1UWC - chain A; structure by X-ray diffraction, 1.08 A resolution.

Chain A:
Molecule: Feruloyl esterase A
Organism: Aspergillus niger
Notes: EC 3.1.1.73
UniProt: O42807 (FAEA_ASPNG); residues 1-260 here correspond to UniProt positions 22-281 (UniProt number = residue number + 21)
Sequence (261 residues; each row starts with the number of its first residue):
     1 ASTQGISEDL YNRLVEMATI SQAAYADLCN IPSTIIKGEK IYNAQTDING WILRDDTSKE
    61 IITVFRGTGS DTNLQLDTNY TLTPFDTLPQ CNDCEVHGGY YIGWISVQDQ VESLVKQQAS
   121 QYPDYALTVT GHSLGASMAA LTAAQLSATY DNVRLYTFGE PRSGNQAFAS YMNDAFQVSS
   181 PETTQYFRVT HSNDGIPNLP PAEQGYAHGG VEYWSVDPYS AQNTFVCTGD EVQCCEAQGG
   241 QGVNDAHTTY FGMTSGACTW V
Differences from the reference sequence: conflict Glu203 (Asp224 in O42807), Gln204 (Glu225 in O42807)
Swiss-Prot annotation at these positions:
  - active site: Ser133 (Nucleophile), Asp194 (Charge relay system), His247 (Charge relay system)
  - binding site (substrate): Asp77, Tyr80, His247
  - glycosylation: Asn79 (N-linked (GlcNAc...) asparagine)
Disulfides: Cys29-Cys258, Cys91-Cys94, Cys227-Cys234
Covalently attached groups: N-acetylglucosamine (NAG) linked to Asn79
Residues lining bound ligands:
  - ferulic acid (FER; 3-(4-hydroxy-3-methoxyphenyl)-2-propenoic acid), molecule 1: Gly67, Thr68, Asp77, Thr78, Tyr80, His97, Tyr100, Ser133, Leu134, Pro161, Ile196, Leu199, Pro200, Val243, His247
  - ferulic acid (FER), molecule 2: Val216, Pro218, Gln222, Asn223, Phe225
What the authors report for this chain:
  - conformationally variable residues (side-chain flip): His247
  - binding site for ferulic acid: Thr68, Tyr80, Ser133, Leu134, Ile196, Leu199
  - catalytic residues: Ser133, Asp194, His247
  - catalytic residues: Thr68, Leu134 (proposed by the authors, not directly observed)

Overview:
Chain A binds ferulic acid. N-acetylglucosamine is covalently linked to Asn79. Curated annotation (UniProt)
lists 3 active-site residues and 3 substrate-binding residues. The paper reports catalytic residues Ser133,
Asp194 and His247 among others; a binding site for ferulic acid at Thr68, Tyr80 and Ser133 among others.
Chain A is Feruloyl esterase A (Aspergillus niger); the structure, Feruloyl esterase from Aspergillus niger,
was determined by X-ray diffraction together with 1UZA from the same study.
